Entry 6E8C (X-ray diffraction, 2.12 A resolution); this record covers chains A and C of the 3 polymer chains in the assembly.

[Chain A]
Name: Double homeobox protein 4
Source organism: Homo sapiens
Notes: fragment: Homeobox 1 and 2, residues 16-155
UniProtKB: Q9UBX2 (DUX4_HUMAN); numbering as in UniProt (aligned over 16-155)
Sequence (141 residues; row label = number of the first residue in the row):
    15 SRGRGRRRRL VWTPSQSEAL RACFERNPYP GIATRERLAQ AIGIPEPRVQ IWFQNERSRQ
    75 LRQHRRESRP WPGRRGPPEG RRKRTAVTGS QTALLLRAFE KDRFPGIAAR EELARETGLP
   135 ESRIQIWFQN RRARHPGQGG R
Not modelled in the structure: 15, 151-155
Construct notes: expression tag (15)
Modified residues: Cys37 (s,S-(2-hydroxyethyl)thiocysteine; CME)
Reported in the primary citation:
  - binding site for the 17-nt DNA strand: Arg20, Arg23, Trp26, Ile65, Asn69, Arg73
  - binding site for the 17-nt DNA strand (chain C): Ser72, Arg79, Arg88, Arg95, Arg98, Ile140, Asn144, Arg148
  - contacts within the chain: Arg21-Glu135 (salt bridge), Phe38-Trp85 (hydrophobic contact), Pro42-Trp85 (hydrophobic contact), Tyr43-Trp85 (hydrogen bond), Thr48-Glu93 (hydrogen bond), Glu60-Arg96, Glu70-Arg73 (salt bridge), Gln74-Trp85 (hydrophobic contact), His78-Trp85 (hydrophobic contact)
  - specificity-determining residues: Arg145, Ala147, Arg148
  - mutagenesis - R145E/A147S: decreased binding to N2 site
  - mutagenesis - R145E, A147S: increased binding to 5'-TAATCTAATTA-3'

[Chain C]
Molecule: 17-nt DNA strand
Sequence (17 nucleotides; row label = number of the first residue in the row):
     1 TGTTGATTAG ATTACGC

[Interface between chain A and chain C]
Pairs across the interface - 40 pairs, chain A then chain C:
  Arg20(A) - DT13(C)  hydrogen bond to the base
  Arg20(A) - DA14(C)  sugar contact
  Arg20(A) - DC15(C)  phosphate contact
  Arg23(A) - DA14(C)  base contact
  Arg23(A) - DC15(C)  hydrogen bond to the base
  Arg23(A) - DG16(C)  sugar contact
  Val25(A) - DG16(C)  phosphate contact
  Tyr43(A) - DT8(C)  phosphate contact
  Tyr43(A) - DA9(C)  hydrogen bond to the phosphate
  Arg49(A) - DT7(C)  salt bridge to the phosphate
  Gln64(A) - DT7(C)  hydrogen bond to the phosphate
  Gln68(A) - DT8(C)  base contact
  Arg71(A) - DT8(C)  salt bridge to the phosphate
  Arg71(A) - DA9(C)  salt bridge to the phosphate
  Ser72(A) - DG10(C)  hydrogen bond to the base
  Leu75(A) - DG10(C)  phosphate contact
  Arg79(A) - DG10(C)  salt bridge to the phosphate
  Arg88(A) - DT8(C)  sugar contact
  Arg95(A) - DG5(C)  base contact
  Arg95(A) - DA6(C)  hydrogen bond to the base
  Arg95(A) - DT7(C)  sugar contact
  Arg96(A) - DA6(C)  phosphate contact
  Arg96(A) - DT7(C)  salt bridge to the phosphate
  Lys97(A) - DA6(C)  phosphate contact
  Arg98(A) - DT3(C)  base contact
  Arg98(A) - DT4(C)  hydrogen bond to the base
  Arg98(A) - DG5(C)  hydrogen bond to the sugar
  Arg98(A) - DA6(C)  phosphate contact
  Thr99(A) - DG5(C)  hydrogen bond to the phosphate
  Thr99(A) - DA6(C)  hydrogen bond to the phosphate
  Val101(A) - DG5(C)  phosphate contact
  Arg137(A) - DA6(C)  salt bridge to the phosphate
  Ile140(A) - DA6(C)  base contact
  Ile140(A) - DT7(C)  base contact
  Trp141(A) - DG5(C)  phosphate contact
  Asn144(A) - DG5(C)  base contact
  Asn144(A) - DA6(C)  hydrogen bond to the base
  Arg148(A) - DT4(C)  base contact
  Arg148(A) - DG5(C)  hydrogen bond to the base
  Arg148(A) - DA6(C)  base contact
Interface residues without a listed pair, chain A (25 interface residues in all): Arg22, Asn69
Interface residues without a listed pair, chain C (14 interface residues in all): DA11, DC17

[Overview]
The interface between chain A and chain C involves 25 residues on one side and 14 on the other, with 12
hydrogen bonds and 6 salt bridges. Polar contacts include Arg20(A)-DT13(C), Arg23(A)-DC15(C) and
Ser72(A)-DG10(C). The paper reports a binding site for the 17-nt DNA strand (chain C) at Ser72(A), Arg79(A)
and Arg88(A) among others; R145E and A147S of chain A increase binding to 5'-TAATCTAATTA-3'.
Here chain A is Double homeobox protein 4 (Homo sapiens) and chain C is a 17-nt DNA strand. Entry 6E8C
(Crystal structure of the double homeodomain of DUX4 in complex with DNA) was determined by X-ray diffraction.
